PDB entry 5M63 | X-ray diffraction, 2.74 A resolution | chains H and L

Chain H:
Protein: H chain of Fab NVS-1-19-5
Organism: Oryctolagus cuniculus
Notes: antibody fragment or engineered binder
Amino-acid sequence (248 residues; each row starts with the number of its first residue):
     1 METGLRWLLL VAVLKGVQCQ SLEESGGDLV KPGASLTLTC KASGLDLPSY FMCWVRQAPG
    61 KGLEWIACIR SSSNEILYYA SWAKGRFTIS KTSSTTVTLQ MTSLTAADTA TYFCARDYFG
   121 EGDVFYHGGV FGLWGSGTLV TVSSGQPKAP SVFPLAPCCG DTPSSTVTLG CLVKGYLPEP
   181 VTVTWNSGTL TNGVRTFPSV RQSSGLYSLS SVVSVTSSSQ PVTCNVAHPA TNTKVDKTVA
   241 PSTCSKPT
Disordered / not traced: 1-19, 242-248
Cystine bridges: Cys40-Cys114, Cys53-Cys68, Cys171-Cys224
Ligand contacts: 7GW / beta-D-glucopyranose / beta-D-galactopyranose / N-acetylglucosamine / N-acetyl-alpha-neuraminic acid: Phe51, Arg70, Phe119, Glu121, Val124, Phe125, Tyr126, His127
Reported in the primary citation:
  - binding site for N-acetyl-alpha-neuraminic acid: Asn74, His127
  - binding site for N-acetylglucosamine: Tyr126
  - binding site for beta-D-galactopyranose: Tyr126
  - binding site for beta-D-glucopyranose: Tyr126

Chain L:
Protein: L chain of Fab NVS-1-19-5
Organism: Oryctolagus cuniculus
Notes: antibody fragment or engineered binder
Amino-acid sequence (239 residues; numbered 1 to 239; the number before each row is that of its first residue):
     1 MDTRAPTQLL GLLLLWLPGA TFAVVLTQTP SSVSAAVGGS VTISCQSSQS LYNNNRLAWY
    61 QQKAGQPPKL LIYKASTLES GVPSRFKGSG AGTQFTLTIS DVVCDDAATY YCAGYKSNSD
   121 DGTAFGGGTE VVVKGDPVAP TVLIFPPAAD QVATGTVTIV CVANKYFPDV TVTWEVDGTT
   181 QTTGIENSKT PQNSADCTYN LSSTLTLTST QYNSHKEYTC KVTQGTTSVV QSFNRGDCA
Disordered / not traced: 1-23, 239
Cystine bridges: Cys45-Cys112, Cys104-Cys197, Cys161-Cys220
Ligand contacts: 7GW / beta-D-glucopyranose / beta-D-galactopyranose / N-acetylglucosamine / N-acetyl-alpha-neuraminic acid: Tyr52, Asn53, Asn54, Asn55, Arg56, Lys74, Ala75, Ser76, Ala91, Tyr115
Reported in the primary citation:
  - binding site for N-acetyl-alpha-neuraminic acid: Tyr52, Arg56
  - binding site for N-acetylglucosamine: Arg56, Lys74
  - binding site for beta-D-galactopyranose: Asn53

Chain H / chain L interface:
Contacting residue pairs - 79 pairs, chain H then chain L:
  Val55(H) with Phe125(L), hydrophobic
  Gln57(H) with Gln62(L), hydrogen bond; Tyr111(L), hydrogen bond
  Lys61(H) with Tyr111(L)
  Gly62(H) with Tyr111(L)
  Leu63(H) with Pro68(L), hydrophobic; Tyr111(L), hydrophobic; Phe125(L), hydrophobic
  Trp65(H) with Thr123(L); Phe125(L)
  Ile76(H) with Asn118(L)
  Tyr78(H) with Tyr115(L); Asn118(L); Ser119(L); Thr123(L)
  Tyr79(H) with Asp120(L); Asp121(L), hydrogen bond (backbone-backbone)
  Ala80(H) with Asp121(L)
  Ser81(H) with Asp121(L), hydrogen bond
  Lys84(H) with Asp120(L), salt bridge
  Phe113(H) with Pro67(L), hydrophobic
  Phe119(H) with Arg56(L); Tyr73(L), hydrophobic; Lys74(L)
  Glu121(H) with Lys74(L), salt bridge
  Tyr126(H) with Arg56(L)
  His127(H) with Arg56(L), hydrogen bond (backbone-side chain); Tyr115(L); Asn118(L), hydrogen bond
  Gly128(H) with Arg56(L); Tyr115(L)
  Gly129(H) with Ala58(L); Tyr60(L), hydrogen bond (backbone-side chain); Ala113(L); Tyr115(L); Thr123(L)
  Val130(H) with Tyr60(L); Leu70(L), hydrophobic; Tyr73(L), hydrophobic
  Phe131(H) with Tyr60(L), hydrogen bond (backbone-side chain); Leu70(L); Phe125(L), hydrophobic
  Gly132(H) with Leu70(L)
  Trp134(H) with Pro67(L), hydrophobic; Pro68(L)
  Gly135(H) with Pro67(L)
  Phe153(H) with Asp150(L); Gln151(L)
  Pro154(H) with Ala148(L)
  Leu155(H) with Phe145(L); Val160(L), hydrophobic
  Ala156(H) with Phe145(L); Pro146(L)
  Pro157(H) with Phe145(L)
  Cys158(H) with Asp237(L), hydrogen bond (side chain-backbone)
  Cys159(H) with Cys238(L), hydrophobic
  Thr168(H) with Leu143(L); Phe145(L)
  Leu172(H) with Gln151(L); Thr158(L); Val160(L), hydrophobic
  Lys174(H) with Thr156(L); Val157(L); Thr158(L)
  Arg195(H) with Asn164(L), hydrogen bond; Asn200(L)
  Phe197(H) with Ser188(L); Thr190(L); Asn200(L); Leu201(L); Ser202(L)
  Pro198(H) with Ser188(L), hydrogen bond (backbone-side chain); Lys189(L)
  Val200(H) with Glu186(L); Asn187(L); Ser188(L)
  Gln202(H) with Glu186(L), hydrogen bond
  Ser210(H) with Val160(L); Ser202(L)
Also at the interface, not in a pair above, chain H (48 interface residues in all): Phe51, Glu64, Asp117, Gly120, Ser136, Gly160, Arg201, Val212
Also at the interface, not in a pair above, chain L (45 interface residues in all): Ser117, Gly122, Gly127, Ile144, Val162, Phe233

In short:
48 residues of chain H and 45 residues of chain L are in contact, with 12 hydrogen bonds and 2 salt bridges.
Polar pairs include Lys84(H)-Asp120(L), Glu121(H)-Lys74(L) and Gln57(H)-Gln62(L). The paper reports a binding
site for N-acetyl-alpha-neuraminic acid at Asn74(H), His127(H) and Tyr52(L) among others; a binding site for
N-acetylglucosamine at Tyr126(H) and Arg56(L) among others.
Here chain H is H chain of Fab NVS-1-19-5 and chain L is L chain of Fab NVS-1-19-5, both from Oryctolagus
cuniculus. Entry 5M63 (Crystal structure of group B Streptococcus type III DP2 oligosaccharide bound to Fab
NVS-1-19-5) was determined by X-ray diffraction.
